4P72 - chains A and B of the 4 polymer chains in the assembly; structure by X-ray diffraction, 2.62 A resolution.

[Chain A (and B)]
Name: Phenylalanine--tRNA ligase beta subunit
From: Pseudomonas aeruginosa
Notes: EC 6.1.1.20; chain B of this document is another copy of the same molecule, construct and numbering; everything in this record applies to it too
UniProtKB: Q9I0A4 (SYFB_PSEAE); residue numbers follow UniProt; this construct covers 1-792
Sequence (792 residues; row label = number of the first residue in the row):
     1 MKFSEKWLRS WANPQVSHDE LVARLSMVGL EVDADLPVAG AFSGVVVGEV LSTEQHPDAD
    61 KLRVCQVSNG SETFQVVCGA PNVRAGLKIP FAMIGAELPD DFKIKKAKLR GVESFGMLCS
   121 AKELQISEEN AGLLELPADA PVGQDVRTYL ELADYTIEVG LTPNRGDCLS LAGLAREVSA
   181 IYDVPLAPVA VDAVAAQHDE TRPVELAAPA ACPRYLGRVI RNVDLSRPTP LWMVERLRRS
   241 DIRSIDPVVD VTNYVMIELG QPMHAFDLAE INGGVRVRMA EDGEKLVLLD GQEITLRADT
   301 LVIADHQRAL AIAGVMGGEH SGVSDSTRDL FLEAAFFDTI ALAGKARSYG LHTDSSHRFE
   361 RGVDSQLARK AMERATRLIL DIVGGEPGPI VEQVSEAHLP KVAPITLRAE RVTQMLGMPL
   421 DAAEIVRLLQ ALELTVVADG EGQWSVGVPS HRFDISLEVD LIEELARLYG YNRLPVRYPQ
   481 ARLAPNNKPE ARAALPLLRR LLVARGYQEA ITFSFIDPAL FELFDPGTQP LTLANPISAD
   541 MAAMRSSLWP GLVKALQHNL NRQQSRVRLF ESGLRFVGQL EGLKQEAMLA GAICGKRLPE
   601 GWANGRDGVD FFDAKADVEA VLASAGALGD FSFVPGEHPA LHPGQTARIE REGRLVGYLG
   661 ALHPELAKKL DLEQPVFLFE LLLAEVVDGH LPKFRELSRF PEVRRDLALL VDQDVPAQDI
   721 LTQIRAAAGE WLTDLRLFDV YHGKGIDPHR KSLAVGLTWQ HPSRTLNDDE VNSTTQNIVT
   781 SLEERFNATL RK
Unresolved in the structure: 792
UniProt features mapped onto this chain:
  - binding site (Mg(2+)): D454, D460, E463, E464

[Chain A / chain B interface]
Residue-residue contacts - 52 pairs, chain A then chain B:
  R477(A) - R482(B)
  Y478(A) - R482(B)  hydrogen bond (backbone-side chain)
  Y478(A) - L483(B)
  Y478(A) - A484(B)  hydrophobic
  P479(A) - A481(B)
  P479(A) - R482(B)
  P479(A) - L483(B)
  Q480(A) - Q480(B)
  Q480(A) - A481(B)
  Q480(A) - R482(B)
  A481(A) - P479(B)
  A481(A) - Q480(B)
  A481(A) - A481(B)  hydrogen bond (backbone-backbone)
  R482(A) - R477(B)
  R482(A) - Y478(B)  hydrogen bond (side chain-backbone)
  R482(A) - P479(B)
  R482(A) - Q480(B)  hydrogen bond
  L483(A) - Y478(B)
  L483(A) - P479(B)
  L483(A) - L483(B)  hydrophobic
  A484(A) - Y478(B)  hydrophobic
  L501(A) - A504(B)  hydrophobic
  A504(A) - L501(B)  hydrophobic
  A504(A) - A504(B)  hydrophobic
  Q563(A) - P701(B)
  Q563(A) - E702(B)  hydrogen bond (side chain-backbone)
  P599(A) - R736(B)
  E600(A) - R704(B)  salt bridge
  E600(A) - R736(B)  salt bridge
  E600(A) - F738(B)
  G601(A) - L737(B)
  G601(A) - F738(B)
  W602(A) - F612(B)  hydrophobic
  W602(A) - L737(B)  hydrogen bond (backbone-backbone)
  W602(A) - F738(B)
  W602(A) - D739(B)
  W602(A) - V740(B)  hydrophobic
  R606(A) - F738(B)
  R606(A) - D739(B)  salt bridge
  F612(A) - W602(B)  hydrophobic
  P701(A) - Q563(B)
  E702(A) - Q563(B)
  R704(A) - E600(B)  salt bridge
  R736(A) - E600(B)  salt bridge
  L737(A) - G601(B)
  L737(A) - W602(B)  hydrogen bond (backbone-backbone)
  F738(A) - E600(B)
  F738(A) - G601(B)
  F738(A) - W602(B)  hydrogen bond (backbone-backbone)
  D739(A) - W602(B)
  D739(A) - R606(B)  salt bridge
  V740(A) - W602(B)  hydrophobic
Also at the interface, not in a pair above, chain A (27 interface residues in all): L497, R505
Also at the interface, not in a pair above, chain B (27 interface residues in all): R500, R505, P599

[Summary]
The chain A/chain B interface involves 27 residues from each chain; the contacts include 8 hydrogen bonds and
6 salt bridges. Polar contacts include E600(A)-R704(B), E600(A)-R736(B) and R606(A)-D739(B). UniProt lists 4
Mg2+-binding residues on chain A.
Chain A and chain B are both Phenylalanine--tRNA ligase beta subunit (Pseudomonas aeruginosa); the structure,
PheRS in complex with compound 2a, was determined by X-ray diffraction together with 4P71, 4P74 and 4P75 from
the same study.
